Entry 2FHK (X-ray diffraction, 2.00 A resolution); this record covers chains A and C of the 4 polymer chains in the assembly.

[Chain A (and C)]
Protein: Formylmethanofuran--tetrahydromethanopterin formyltransferase
From: Methanopyrus kandleri
Notes: EC 2.3.1.101; chain C of this document is another copy of the same molecule, construct and numbering; everything in this record applies to it too
UniProtKB: Q49610 (FTR_METKA); numbering as in UniProt (aligned over 1-296)
Sequence (296 residues; row label = number of the first residue in the row):
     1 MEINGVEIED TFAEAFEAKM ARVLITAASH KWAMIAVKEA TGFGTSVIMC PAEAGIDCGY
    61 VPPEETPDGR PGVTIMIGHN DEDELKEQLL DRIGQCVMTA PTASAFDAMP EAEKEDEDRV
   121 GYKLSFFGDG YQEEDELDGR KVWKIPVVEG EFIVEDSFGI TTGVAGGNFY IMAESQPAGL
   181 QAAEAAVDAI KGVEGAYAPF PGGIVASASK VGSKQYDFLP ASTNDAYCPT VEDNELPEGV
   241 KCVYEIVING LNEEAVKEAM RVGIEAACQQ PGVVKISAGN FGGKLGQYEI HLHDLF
Bound ions: K+ site 1: E39 (shared with 4 residues of chain B); K+ site 2: T41, G44, A54, P199 (shared with 1 residue of chain B); K+ site 3: D57, I190, K191, V193, A196; K+ site 4: V97, M98, A100, A103; K+ site 5: E113, T161, T162, L251
Ligand contacts:
  - coenzymes (MFN; N-[4,5,7-tricarboxyheptanoyl]-L-gamma-glutamyl-N-{2-[4-({5-[(formylamino)methyl]-3-furyl}methoxy)phenyl]ethyl}-D-glutamine), molecule 1: S46, I48, M49, F200, V205, S207, A208, S209, F218, L219, A221
  - coenzymes (MFN), molecule 2: L90, G94, Q95, M98, T99, Y122, K123, L124, F126, F127
UniProt features mapped onto this chain:
  - mutagenesis: R261 (R261E: Weakens dimer-dimer association. Thermolabile)

[Interface between chain A and chain C]
Residue-residue contacts (13):
  E174(A) with S175(C)
  S175(A) with E174(C)
  Q176(A) with Q181(C), hydrogen bond; P271(C)
  P177(A) with P177(C); A178(C), hydrophobic; Q181(C); P271(C), hydrophobic
  A178(A) with P177(C)
  Q181(A) with Q176(C), hydrogen bond; P177(C)
  P271(A) with Q176(C); P177(C), hydrophobic
Interface residues without a listed pair, chain A (9 interface residues in all): K31, L180
Interface residues without a listed pair, chain C (9 interface residues in all): K31, L180

[Summary]
The chain A/chain C interface involves 9 residues from each chain, with 2 hydrogen bonds. Its one
hydrogen-bonded contact is Q176(A)-Q181(C). Chain A binds coenzymes. T41(A), G44(A), A54(A) and P199(A) form
the K+ site 2. From UniProt: one mutagenesis site on chain A.
Chain A and chain C are both Formylmethanofuran--tetrahydromethanopterin formyltransferase (Methanopyrus
kandleri); the structure, Crystal structure of formylmethanofuran: tetrahydromethanopterin formyltransferase
in complex with its coenzymes, was determined by X-ray diffraction together with 2FHJ from the same study.
